9BA9 - chain A; structure by X-ray diffraction, 2.75 A resolution.

[Chain A]
Name: Protein O-GlcNAcase
Organism: Homo sapiens
Notes: EC 3.2.1.169
UniProtKB: O60502 (OGA_HUMAN); numbering as in UniProt; present here: 55-394, 521-713
Chain sequence (535 residues; each row starts with the number of its first residue; note: 126 numbers in that range are skipped by the numbering (no residue carries them; nothing is unmodelled there)):
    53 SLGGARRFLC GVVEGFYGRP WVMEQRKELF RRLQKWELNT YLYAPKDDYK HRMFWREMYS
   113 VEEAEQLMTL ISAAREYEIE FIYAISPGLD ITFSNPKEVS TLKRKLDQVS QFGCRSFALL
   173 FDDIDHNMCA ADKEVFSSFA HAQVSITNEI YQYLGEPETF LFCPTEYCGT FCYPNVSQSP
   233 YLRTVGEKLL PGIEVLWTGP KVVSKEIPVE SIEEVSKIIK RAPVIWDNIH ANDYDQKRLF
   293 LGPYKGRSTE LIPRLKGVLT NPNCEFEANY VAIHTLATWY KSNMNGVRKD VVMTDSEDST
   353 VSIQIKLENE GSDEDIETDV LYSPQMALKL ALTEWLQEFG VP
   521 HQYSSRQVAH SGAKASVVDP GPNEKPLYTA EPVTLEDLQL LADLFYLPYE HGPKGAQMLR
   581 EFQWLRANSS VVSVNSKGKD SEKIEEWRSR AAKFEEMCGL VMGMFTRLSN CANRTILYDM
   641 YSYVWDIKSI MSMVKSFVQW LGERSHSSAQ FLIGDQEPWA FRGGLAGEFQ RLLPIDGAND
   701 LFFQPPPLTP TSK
Unresolved in the structure: 53-58, 342-369, 521-538, 595-600, 698-713
Construct notes: expression tag (53-54); conflict S596 (Cys in O60502), E663 (Cys in O60502)
Small-molecule neighbours: A1AKL (N-{5-[(piperidin-1-yl)methyl]-1,3-thiazol-2-yl}acetamide): G67, F68, Y69, K98, D174, D175, C215, Y219, T250, V254, V255, W278, N280, A283, D285, Y286, N313

[In short]
Chain A binds compound A1AKL.
Chain A is Protein O-GlcNAcase (Homo sapiens); the structure, O-GlcNAcase (OGA) inhibitor complex for the
Treatment of Alzheimer's Disease, was determined by X-ray diffraction (same publication as 9BA8).
